8VAJ - chains A and F of the 3 polymer chains in the assembly; structure by X-ray diffraction, 3.45 A resolution.

[Chain A]
Protein: Protein argonaute-3
From: Homo sapiens
UniProtKB: Q9H9G7 (AGO3_HUMAN); the author numbering skips numbers that UniProt does not, so the offset changes along the chain: 1-829 = UniProt 1-829; 831-861 = UniProt 830-860
Sequence (862 residues; row label = number of the first residue in the row; note: 1 number in that range is skipped by the numbering (no residue carries it; nothing is unmodelled there); numbers below 1 keep their minus sign (Gly-1 is residue -1)):
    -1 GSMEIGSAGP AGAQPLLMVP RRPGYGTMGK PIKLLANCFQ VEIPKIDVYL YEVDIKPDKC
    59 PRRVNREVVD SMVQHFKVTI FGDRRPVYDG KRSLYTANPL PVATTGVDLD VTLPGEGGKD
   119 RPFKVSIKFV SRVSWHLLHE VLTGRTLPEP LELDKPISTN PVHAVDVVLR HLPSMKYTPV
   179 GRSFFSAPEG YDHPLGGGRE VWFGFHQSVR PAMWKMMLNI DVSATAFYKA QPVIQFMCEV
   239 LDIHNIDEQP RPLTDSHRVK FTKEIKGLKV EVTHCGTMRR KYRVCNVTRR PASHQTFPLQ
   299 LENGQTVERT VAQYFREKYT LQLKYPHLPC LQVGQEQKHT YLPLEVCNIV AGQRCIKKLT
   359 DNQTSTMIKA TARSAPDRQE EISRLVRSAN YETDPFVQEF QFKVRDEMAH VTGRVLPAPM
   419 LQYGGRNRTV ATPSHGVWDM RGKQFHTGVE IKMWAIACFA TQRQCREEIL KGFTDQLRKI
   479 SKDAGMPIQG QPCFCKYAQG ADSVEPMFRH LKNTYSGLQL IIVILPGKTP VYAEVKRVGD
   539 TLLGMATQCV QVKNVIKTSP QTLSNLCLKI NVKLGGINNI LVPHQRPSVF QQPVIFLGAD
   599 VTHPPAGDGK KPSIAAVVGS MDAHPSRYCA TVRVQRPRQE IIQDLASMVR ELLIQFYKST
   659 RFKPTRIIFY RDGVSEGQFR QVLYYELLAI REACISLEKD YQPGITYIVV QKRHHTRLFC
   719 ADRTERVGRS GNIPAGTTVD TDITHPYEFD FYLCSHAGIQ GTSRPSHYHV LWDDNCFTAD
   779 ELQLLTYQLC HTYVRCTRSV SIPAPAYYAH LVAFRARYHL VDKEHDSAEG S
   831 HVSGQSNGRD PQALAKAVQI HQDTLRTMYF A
Unresolved in the structure: -1 to 12, 112-116, 149-154, 187-189, 274-275, 604-607, 831-833
Differences from the reference sequence: expression tag (-1 to 0)

[Chain F]
Molecule: 16-nt RNA strand
Sequence (16 nucleotides; numbered 1 to 16; the number before each row is that of its first residue):
     1 CUAUXAGCAC UUUAAA
Unresolved in the structure: 1-4
Modified / non-standard residues: OMU (o2'-methyluridine 5'-monophosphate) at position 4; SRA (adenosine -5'-thio-monophosphate) at position 5

[How chain A and chain F interact]
Contacting residue pairs - 19 pairs, chain A then chain F:
  Lys355(A) - SRA_5(F)  salt bridge to the phosphate
  Lys356(A) - SRA_5(F)  sugar contact
  Lys356(A) - C8(F)  hydrogen bond to the sugar
  Asp359(A) - C8(F)  sugar contact
  Thr362(A) - A9(F)  sugar contact
  Ser363(A) - A9(F)  hydrogen bond to the sugar
  Ile366(A) - A9(F)  sugar contact
  Ile366(A) - C10(F)  sugar contact
  Arg439(A) - A14(F)  hydrogen bond to the sugar
  Ile478(A) - A14(F)  base contact
  Pro558(A) - A14(F)  sugar contact
  Gln559(A) - U13(F)  hydrogen bond to the sugar
  Gln559(A) - A14(F)  base contact
  Ser562(A) - A14(F)  base contact
  Gln758(A) - C10(F)  base contact
  Gln758(A) - U11(F)  sugar contact
  Arg815(A) - A6(F)  salt bridge to the phosphate
  Arg815(A) - G7(F)  salt bridge to the phosphate
  Tyr816(A) - G7(F)  phosphate contact
Interface residues without a listed pair, chain A (15 interface residues in all): Phe812

[Summary]
Chain A and chain F form an interface of 15 and 9 residues respectively, with 4 hydrogen bonds and 3 salt
bridges. Polar pairs include Lys356(A)-C8(F), Ser363(A)-A9(F) and Arg439(A)-A14(F).
Here chain A is Protein argonaute-3 (Homo sapiens) and chain F is a 16-nt RNA strand. Entry 8VAJ (Human
Argonaute3 bound to cityRNA and target RNA) was determined by X-ray diffraction.
